PDB entry 8XCH | electron microscopy, 3.40 A resolution | chains E and f of the 32 polymer chains in the assembly

== Chain E ==
Molecule: Helicase
From: Severe acute respiratory syndrome coronavirus 2
Reference sequence: P0DTD1 (R1AB_SARS2); residues 1-601 here correspond to UniProt positions 5325-5925 (UniProt number = residue number + 5324)
Sequence (601 residues; row label = number of the first residue in the row):
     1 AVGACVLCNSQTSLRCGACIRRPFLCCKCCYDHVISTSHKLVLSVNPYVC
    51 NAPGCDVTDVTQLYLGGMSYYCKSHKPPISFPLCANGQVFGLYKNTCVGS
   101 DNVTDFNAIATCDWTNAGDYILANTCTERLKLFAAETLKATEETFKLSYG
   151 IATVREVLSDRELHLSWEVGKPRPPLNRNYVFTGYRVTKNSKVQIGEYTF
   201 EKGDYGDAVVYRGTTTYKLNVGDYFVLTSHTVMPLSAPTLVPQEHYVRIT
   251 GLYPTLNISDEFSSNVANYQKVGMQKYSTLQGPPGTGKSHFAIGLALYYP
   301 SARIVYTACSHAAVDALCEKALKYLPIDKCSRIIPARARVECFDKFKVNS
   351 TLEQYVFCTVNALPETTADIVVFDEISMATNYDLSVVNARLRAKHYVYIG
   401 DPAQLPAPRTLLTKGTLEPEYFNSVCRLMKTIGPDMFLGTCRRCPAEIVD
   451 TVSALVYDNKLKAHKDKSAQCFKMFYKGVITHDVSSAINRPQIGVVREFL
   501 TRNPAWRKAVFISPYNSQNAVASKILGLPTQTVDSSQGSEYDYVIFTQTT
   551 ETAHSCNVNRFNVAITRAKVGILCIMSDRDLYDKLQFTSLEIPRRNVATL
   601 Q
Unresolved in the structure: 591-601
Metal / ion sites: Zn2+ site 1: Cys-5, Cys-8, Cys-26, Cys-29; Zn2+ site 2: Cys-16, Cys-19, His-33, His-39; Zn2+ site 3: Cys-50, Cys-55, Cys-72, His-75
Ligand contacts: ADP (adenosine-5'-diphosphate): Pro-284, Gly-285, Thr-286, Gly-287, Lys-288, Ser-289, His-290, Lys-320, Arg-442, Arg-443, Glu-540, Arg-567
Curated features (UniProtKB/Swiss-Prot):
  - binding site (Zn(2+)): Cys-5, Cys-8, Cys-16, Cys-19, Cys-26, Cys-29, His-33, His-39, Cys-50, Cys-55, Cys-72, His-75
  - binding site (a ribonucleoside 5'-triphosphate): Gly-282 to Ser-289
  - site: Gln-601 (Cleavage)

== Chain f ==
Molecule: 39-nt RNA strand
Sequence (39 nucleotides; each row starts with the number of its first residue):
   102 CUGCUCCUAGCAUGCUACUACCGCGUAGCAUUUCCCAUG
Unresolved in the structure: 140

== Interface between chain E and chain f ==
Pairs across the interface (24; chain E residue first):
  Asn-177(E) / A138(f)  phosphate contact
  Asn-179(E) / A138(f)  hydrogen bond to the phosphate
  Asn-179(E) / U139(f)  hydrogen bond to the sugar
  Tyr-180(E) / U139(f)  base contact
  Ser-310(E) / A138(f)  phosphate contact
  Ser-310(E) / U139(f)  hydrogen bond to the phosphate
  His-311(E) / U139(f)  salt bridge to the phosphate
  Pro-408(E) / A138(f)  base contact
  Thr-410(E) / A138(f)  base contact
  Ile-480(E) / C135(f)  base contact
  His-482(E) / U133(f)  base contact
  His-482(E) / U134(f)  base contact
  Ser-486(E) / C136(f)  sugar contact
  Tyr-515(E) / C136(f)  phosphate contact
  Asn-516(E) / C137(f)  hydrogen bond to the phosphate
  Asn-516(E) / A138(f)  phosphate contact
  Asp-534(E) / C137(f)  base contact
  Asp-534(E) / A138(f)  phosphate contact
  Glu-551(E) / C135(f)  base contact
  Thr-552(E) / C135(f)  sugar contact
  Thr-552(E) / C136(f)  phosphate contact
  His-554(E) / C136(f)  phosphate contact
  His-554(E) / C137(f)  base contact
  Arg-560(E) / C137(f)  base contact
Also at the interface, not in a pair above, chain E (23 interface residues in all): Pro-175, Arg-337, Val-340, Val-484, Pro-514, Thr-550

== Overview ==
23 residues of chain E face 7 of chain f across their interface; the contacts include 4 hydrogen bonds and 1
salt bridge. Polar contacts include Asn-179(E)/U139(f), Asn-179(E)/A138(f) and Ser-310(E)/U139(f). Ligands of
chain E: ADP.
Chain E is Helicase (Severe acute respiratory syndrome coronavirus 2) and chain f is a 39-nt RNA strand; the
structure, SARS-CoV-2 Replication-Transcription Complex has a dimer-of-dimeric architecture (ddRTC) in
pre-capping initiation, was determined by electron microscopy together with 9IMK and 9IMM from the same study.
